Entry 9EXV (electron microscopy, 3.00 A resolution); this record covers chains A and D of the 6 polymer chains in the assembly.

== Chain A ==
Molecule: Nitroreductase
Source organism: Nocardiopsis dassonvillei
UniProt: D7B1W6 (D7B1W6_NOCDD); residues 40-195 here correspond to UniProt positions 2-157 (UniProt number = residue number - 38)
Amino-acid sequence (198 residues; numbered 1 to 198; the number before each row is that of its first residue):
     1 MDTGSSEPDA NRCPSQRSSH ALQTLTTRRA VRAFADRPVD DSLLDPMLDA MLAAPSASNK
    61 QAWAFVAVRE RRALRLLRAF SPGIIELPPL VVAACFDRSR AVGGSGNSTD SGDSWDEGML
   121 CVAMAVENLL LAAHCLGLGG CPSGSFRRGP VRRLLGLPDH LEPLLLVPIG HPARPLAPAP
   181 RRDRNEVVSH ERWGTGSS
Unresolved in the structure: 1-13, 105-114, 196-198
Construct notes: initiating methionine (1); expression tag (2-39, 196-198)
Covalent attachments: flavin mononucleotide (FMN) linked to C121
Residues lining bound ligands:
  - FMN (flavin mononucleotide), molecule 1: R28, R29, A30, R32, G83, I85, C141, P142, S143, G144, S145, L165, A179
  - FMN, molecule 2: A54, P55, S56, A57, N59, E117, M124
What the authors report for this chain:
  - binding site for flavin mononucleotide: R28, R29, R32, N59, E117, C121, S145, R181
  - post-translational modification sites: C121
  - mutagenesis - S58A: decreased catalytic activity
  - catalytic residues: S58 (proposed by the authors, not directly observed)
  - self-association interface (contacts with another copy of this molecule): P172 to T195

== Chain D ==
Molecule: AlbB
Source organism: Nocardiopsis dassonvillei
UniProt: D7B1W7 (D7B1W7_NOCDD); residue numbers follow UniProt; this construct covers 1-105
Amino-acid sequence (105 residues; numbered 1 to 105; the number before each row is that of its first residue):
     1 MSAGEPEVRQ VGEELLLLAA YLLSSGRGLL DEPRQYGTFR CLDAARRVLA LAAGTGPHHP
    61 ELDALRGRMD DVMCGPMGDH ELDTLLDQMC ERLATVLEDP DVISD
Unresolved in the structure: 1-6
What the authors report for this chain:
  - catalytic residues: Y36 (proposed by the authors, not directly observed)
  - binding site for flavin mononucleotide: M77

== Chain A / chain D interface ==
Pairs across the interface - 4 pairs, chain A then chain D:
  S58(A) - Y36(D)  hydrogen bond
  S58(A) - M77(D)
  N59(A) - M77(D)
  G103(A) - D31(D)
Also at the interface, not in a pair above, chain A (4 interface residues in all): K60
Also at the interface, not in a pair above, chain D (6 interface residues in all): E32, P33, R34
From the paper, about this interface:
  - residue pairs: S58(A)-Y36(D)

== Summary ==
The interface between chain A and chain D involves 4 residues on one side and 6 on the other; the contacts
include 1 hydrogen bond. The hydrogen-bonded pair is S58(A)-Y36(D). The authors report a contact between
S58(A) and Y36(D). From the paper: catalytic residues S58(A) and Y36(D); S58A of chain A reduces catalytic
activity.
Chain A is Nitroreductase and chain D is AlbB, both from Nocardiopsis dassonvillei; the structure, Broad
substrate scope C-C oxidation in cyclodipeptides catalysed by a flavin-dependent filament, was determined by
electron microscopy.
